PDB entry 6UTT | X-ray diffraction, 2.49 A resolution | chains A and E of the 6 polymer chains in the assembly

[Chain A (and E)]
Molecule: ATP-dependent sacrificial sulfur transferase LarE
Source organism: Lactobacillus plantarum
Notes: chain E of this document is another copy of the same molecule, construct and numbering; everything in this record applies to it too
UniProtKB: A0A0G9FES3 (A0A0G9FES3_LACPN); numbering as in UniProt (aligned over 1-276)
Chain sequence (286 residues; numbered 1 to 286; the number before each row is that of its first residue):
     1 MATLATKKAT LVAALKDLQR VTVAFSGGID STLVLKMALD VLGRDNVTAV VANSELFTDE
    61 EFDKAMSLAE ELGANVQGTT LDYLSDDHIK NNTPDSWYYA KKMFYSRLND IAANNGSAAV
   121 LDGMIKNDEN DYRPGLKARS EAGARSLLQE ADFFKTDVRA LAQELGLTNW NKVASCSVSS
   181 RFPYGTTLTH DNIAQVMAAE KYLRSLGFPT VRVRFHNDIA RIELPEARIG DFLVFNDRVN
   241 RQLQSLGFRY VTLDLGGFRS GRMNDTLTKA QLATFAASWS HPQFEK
Not modelled in the structure: 1, 126-137, 172-174, 277-286 (chain E: 1, 127-142, 280-286)
Construct notes: expression tag (277-286)
Bound ions: Ca2+: Asp-231 (shared with 1 residue of chain B; 1 residue of chain C)
From the paper describing this entry:
  - Ca2+ coordination: Asp-231
  - conformationally variable residues: Asp-231
  - mutagenesis - D231R: unchanged catalytic activity

[Chain A / chain E interface]
Contacting residue pairs - 5 pairs, chain A then chain E:
  Leu-267(A) / Leu-267(E)  hydrophobic
  Leu-267(A) / Gln-271(E)
  Thr-268(A) / Thr-268(E)
  Gln-271(A) / Asp-265(E)
  Gln-271(A) / Leu-267(E)
Other interface residues (no listed pair), chain A (4 interface residues in all): Asp-265

[In short]
The chain A/chain E interface involves 4 residues from each chain. From the paper: D231R of chain A leaves
catalytic activity unchanged; Ca2+ coordination by Asp-231(A).
Chain A and chain E are both ATP-dependent sacrificial sulfur transferase LarE (Lactobacillus plantarum); the
structure, LarE, a sulfur transferase involved in synthesis of the cofactor for lactate racemase in complex
with ..., was determined by X-ray diffraction together with 6UTP, 6UTQ and 6UTR from the same study.
